Entry 5AQD (X-ray diffraction, 2.12 A resolution); this record covers chains C and N of the 12 polymer chains in the assembly.

Chain C:
Protein: Phycoerythrin alpha subunit
Organism: Phormidium rubidum A09DM
Notes: fragment: alpha chain, residues 1-164
Reference sequence: A0A0E3W010 (A0A0E3W010_9CYAN); numbering as in UniProt (aligned over 1-160)
Sequence (164 residues; each row starts with the number of its first residue):
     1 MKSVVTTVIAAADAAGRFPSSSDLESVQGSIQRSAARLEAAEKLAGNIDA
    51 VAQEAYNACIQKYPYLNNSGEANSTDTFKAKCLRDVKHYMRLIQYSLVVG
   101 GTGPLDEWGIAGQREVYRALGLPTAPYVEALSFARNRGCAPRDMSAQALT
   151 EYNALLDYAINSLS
Covalently attached groups: phycoerythrobilin (PEB) linked to Cys82, Cys139

Chain N:
Protein: Phycoerythrin beta subunit
Organism: Phormidium rubidum A09DM
Notes: fragment: beta chain, residues 1-184
Reference sequence: A0A0E4G455 (A0A0E4G455_9CYAN); residues 8-184 here correspond to UniProt positions 1-177 (UniProt number = residue number - 7)
Sequence (184 residues; row label = number of the first residue in the row):
     1 MLDAFSRAVVQADASTSVVADMGALKQFIAEGNRRLDAVNAIASNASCMV
    51 SDAVAGMICENQGLIQAGGNCYPNRRMAACLRDAEIILRYVTYALLAGDA
   101 SVLDDRCLNGLKETYAALGVPTTSTVRAVQIMKAQAAAHIKDTPSEARAG
   151 GKLRKMGSPVVEDRCASLVAEASSYFDRVISALS
Covalently attached groups: phycoerythrobilin (PEB) linked to Cys48, Cys59, Cys80, Cys165
Modified positions: Asn70 (n-methyl asparagine; MEN)

Interface between chain C and chain N:
Residue-residue contacts (18; chain C residue first):
  Arg84(C) - Ile65(N)
  His88(C) - Tyr72(N)
  Tyr89(C) - Asn74(N)
  Arg91(C) - Tyr72(N)  hydrogen bond
  Glu107(C) - Arg75(N)
  Trp108(C) - Pro73(N)
  Trp108(C) - Asn74(N)
  Gly109(C) - Asn74(N)  hydrogen bond (backbone-side chain)
  Ala111(C) - Asn74(N)
  Ala111(C) - Arg75(N)  hydrogen bond (backbone-backbone)
  Gly112(C) - Ala78(N)
  Gln113(C) - Asn74(N)
  Val116(C) - Asn74(N)
  Val116(C) - Met77(N)  hydrophobic
  Val116(C) - Ala78(N)
  Tyr117(C) - Asn74(N)  hydrogen bond
  Ala119(C) - Ser51(N)
  Ala119(C) - Leu81(N)  hydrophobic
Also at the interface, not in a pair above, chain C (16 interface residues in all): Lys81, Glu115, Leu120

Overview:
16 residues of chain C face 9 of chain N across their interface, with 4 hydrogen bonds. Polar contacts include
Arg91(C)-Tyr72(N), Gly109(C)-Asn74(N) and Tyr117(C)-Asn74(N).
Here chain C is Phycoerythrin alpha subunit and chain N is Phycoerythrin beta subunit, both from Phormidium
rubidum A09DM. Entry 5AQD (Crystal structure of Phormidium Phycoerythrin at pH 8.5) was determined by X-ray
diffraction together with 5FVB from the same study.
